PDB entry 4CEK | X-ray diffraction, 2.35 A resolution | chain A

[Chain A]
Name: Regulator of nonsense transcripts 2
From: Homo sapiens
Notes: fragment: mif4g2, residues 455-757
UniProt: Q9HAU5 (RENT2_HUMAN); the construct lacks a stretch of the UniProt sequence and is renumbered around it, so the offset changes along the chain: 455-480 = UniProt 455-480; 481-533 = UniProt 483-535; 534-555 = UniProt 537-558; 559-757 = UniProt 559-757
Sequence (307 residues; each row starts with the number of its first residue; note: 3 numbers in that range are skipped by the numbering (no residue carries them; nothing is unmodelled there); a row labelled like 480A-480B holds insertion residues (480A, then the next letters in order)):
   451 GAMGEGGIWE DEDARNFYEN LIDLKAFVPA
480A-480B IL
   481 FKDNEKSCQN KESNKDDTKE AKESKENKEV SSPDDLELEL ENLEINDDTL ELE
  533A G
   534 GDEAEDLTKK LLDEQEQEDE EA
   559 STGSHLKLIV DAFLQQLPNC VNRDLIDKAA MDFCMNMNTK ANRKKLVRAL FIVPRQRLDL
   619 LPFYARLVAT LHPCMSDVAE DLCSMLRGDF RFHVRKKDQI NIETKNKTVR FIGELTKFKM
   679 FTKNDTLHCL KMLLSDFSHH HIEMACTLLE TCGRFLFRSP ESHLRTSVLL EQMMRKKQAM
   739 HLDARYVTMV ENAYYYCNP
Unresolved in the structure: 451-456, 480A-480B, 481-528, 533, 533A, 549-555, 656-657
Sequence notes: expression tag (451-454)
What the authors report for this chain:
  - contacts within the chain: Glu460-Arg712 (salt bridge), Glu460-Arg716 (salt bridge), Tyr468-Glu672

[In short]
The paper reports contacts within the chain involving Glu460, Arg712 and Arg716 among others.
Chain A is Regulator of nonsense transcripts 2 (Homo sapiens); the structure, Crystal structure of the second
MIF4G domain of human nonsense mediated decay factor UPF2, was determined by X-ray diffraction, deposited
together with 4CEM.
